8SN0 - chains B and J of the 12 polymer chains in the assembly; structure by electron microscopy, 3.20 A resolution.

[Chain B]
Name: Histone H4
From: Homo sapiens
Reference sequence: P62805 (H4_HUMAN); residues 0-102 here correspond to UniProt positions 1-103 (UniProt number = residue number + 1)
Chain sequence (107 residues; numbered -4 to 102; the number before each row is that of its first residue; numbers below 1 keep their minus sign (Gly-4 is residue -4)):
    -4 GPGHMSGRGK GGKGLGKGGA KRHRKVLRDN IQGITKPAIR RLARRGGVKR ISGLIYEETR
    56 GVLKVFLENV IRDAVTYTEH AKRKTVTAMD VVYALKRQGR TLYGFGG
Disordered / not traced: -4 to 19
Differences from the reference sequence: expression tag (-4 to -1)

[Chain J]
Molecule: 147-nt DNA strand
From: Homo sapiens
Sequence (147 nucleotides; numbered -73 to 73; the number before each row is that of its first residue; numbers below 1 keep their minus sign (DA-73 is residue -73)):
   -73 ATCGGATGTA TATATCTGAC ACGTGCCTGG AGACTAGGGA GTAATCCCCT TGGCGGTTAA
   -13 AACGCGGGGG ACAGCGCGTA CGTGCGTTTA AGCGGTGCTA GAGCTGTCTA CGACCAATTG
    47 AGCGGCCTCG GCACCGGGAT TCTCGAT

[Interface between chain B and chain J]
Residue-residue contacts (10):
  Arg45(B) with DC7(J), sugar contact; DG8(J), phosphate contact
  Ile46(B) with DC7(J), sugar contact; DG8(J), hydrogen bond to the phosphate
  Ser47(B) with DC7(J), hydrogen bond to the phosphate
  Gly48(B) with DC7(J), hydrogen bond to the phosphate
  Arg78(B) with DA28(J), phosphate contact
  Lys79(B) with DG27(J), phosphate contact; DA28(J), hydrogen bond to the phosphate
  Thr80(B) with DA28(J), hydrogen bond to the phosphate
Interface residues without a listed pair, chain B (8 interface residues in all): Lys44

[Summary]
Chain B and chain J form an interface of 8 and 4 residues respectively, with 5 hydrogen bonds. Polar contacts
include Ile46(B)-DG8(J), Ser47(B)-DC7(J) and Gly48(B)-DC7(J).
Here chain B is Histone H4 and chain J is a 147-nt DNA strand, both from Homo sapiens. Entry 8SN0 (Cryo-EM
structure of the human nucleosome core particle in complex with RNF168 and UbcH5c~Ub (UbcH5c chemically ...)
was determined by electron microscopy together with 8SMW, 8SMX, 8SMY, 8SMZ, 8SN1, 8SN2 and 3 further entries
from the same study.
